5OKZ - chains g and h of the 10 polymer chains in the assembly; structure by X-ray diffraction, 3.20 A resolution.

# Chain g
Molecule: Exosome complex component RRP43
Organism: Saccharomyces cerevisiae (strain ATCC 204508 / S288c)
Reference sequence: P25359 (RRP43_YEAST); numbering as in UniProt (aligned over 1-394)
Chain sequence (394 residues; each row starts with the number of its first residue):
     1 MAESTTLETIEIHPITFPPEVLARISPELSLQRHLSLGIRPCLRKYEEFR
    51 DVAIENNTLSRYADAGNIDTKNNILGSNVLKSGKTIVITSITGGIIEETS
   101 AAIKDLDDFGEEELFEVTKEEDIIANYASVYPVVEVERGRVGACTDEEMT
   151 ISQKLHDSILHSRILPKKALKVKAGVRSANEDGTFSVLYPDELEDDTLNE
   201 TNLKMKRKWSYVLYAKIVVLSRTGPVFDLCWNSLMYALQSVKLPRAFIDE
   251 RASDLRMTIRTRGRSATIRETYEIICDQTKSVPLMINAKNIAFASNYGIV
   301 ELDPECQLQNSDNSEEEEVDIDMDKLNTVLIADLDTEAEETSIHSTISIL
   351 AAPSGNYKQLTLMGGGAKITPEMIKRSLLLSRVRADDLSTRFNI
Disordered / not traced: 1-13, 102-120, 192-205, 251-254, 265-271, 307-325, 394
Construct notes: conflict Met363 (Val in P25359)
Residues lining bound ligands: Mg2+ (MG): Arg140, Gly142, Ala143, Glu148

# Chain h
Molecule: Exosome complex component RRP46
Organism: Saccharomyces cerevisiae (strain ATCC 204508 / S288c)
Reference sequence: P53256 (RRP46_YEAST); numbering as in UniProt (aligned over 1-223)
Chain sequence (226 residues; each row starts with the number of its first residue; numbers below 1 keep their minus sign (Ala-2 is residue -2)):
    -2 AASMSVQAEIGILDHVDGSSEFVSQDTKVICSVTGPIEPKARQELPTQLA
    48 LEIIVRPAKGVATTREKVLEDKLRAVLTPLITRHCYPRQLCQITCQILES
    98 GEDEAEFSLRELSCCINAAFLALVDAGIALNSMCASIPIAIIKDTSDIIV
   148 DPTAEQLKISLSVHTLALEFVNGGKVVKNVLLLDSNGDFNEDQLFSLLEL
   198 GEQKCQELVTNIRRIIQDNISPRLVV
Disordered / not traced: -2 to 0
Construct notes: expression tag (-2 to 0)

# How chain g and chain h interact
Pairs across the interface (61; chain g residue first):
  Glu121(g) - Lys140(h)  salt bridge
  Asp122(g) - Lys140(h)
  Ile123(g) - Lys140(h)
  Ile123(g) - Lys155(h)
  Ile124(g) - Glu103(h)
  Ile124(g) - Phe104(h)  hydrophobic
  Asp146(g) - Lys64(h)  salt bridge
  Met149(g) - Thr61(h)
  Met149(g) - Lys64(h)
  Thr150(g) - Lys64(h)
  Thr150(g) - Val65(h)
  Gln153(g) - Thr61(h)  hydrogen bond
  Gln153(g) - Arg62(h)
  Gln153(g) - Val65(h)
  Lys154(g) - Asp68(h)  salt bridge
  His161(g) - Glu103(h)  hydrogen bond (side chain-backbone)
  His161(g) - Asn183(h)
  His161(g) - Gly184(h)
  Arg163(g) - Ser157(h)  hydrogen bond (side chain-backbone)
  Arg163(g) - Leu158(h)
  Asn356(g) - Asp185(h)  hydrogen bond
  Asn356(g) - Phe186(h)
  Asn356(g) - Asn187(h)
  Tyr357(g) - Gly184(h)
  Tyr357(g) - Asp185(h)
  Tyr357(g) - Phe186(h)  hydrogen bond (backbone-backbone)
  Lys358(g) - Asn183(h)
  Lys358(g) - Gly184(h)  hydrogen bond (backbone-backbone)
  Lys358(g) - Asp185(h)  salt bridge
  Gln359(g) - Asp181(h)
  Gln359(g) - Ser182(h)  hydrogen bond (side chain-backbone)
  Gln359(g) - Asn183(h)
  Leu360(g) - Leu180(h)
  Leu360(g) - Asp181(h)
  Leu360(g) - Ser182(h)  hydrogen bond (backbone-backbone)
  Leu360(g) - Phe186(h)  hydrophobic
  Leu360(g) - Leu191(h)  hydrophobic
  Thr361(g) - Leu180(h)
  Leu362(g) - Leu178(h)
  Leu362(g) - Leu179(h)
  Leu362(g) - Leu180(h)  hydrogen bond (backbone-backbone)
  Met363(g) - Ala72(h)  hydrophobic
  Met363(g) - Leu178(h)
  Met363(g) - Leu179(h)  hydrophobic
  Gly364(g) - Asn176(h)  hydrogen bond (backbone-side chain)
  Gly364(g) - Val177(h)  hydrogen bond (backbone-backbone)
  Gly364(g) - Leu178(h)  hydrogen bond (backbone-backbone)
  Gly366(g) - Asn176(h)
  Ala367(g) - Asn176(h)  hydrogen bond (backbone-side chain)
  Lys368(g) - Val174(h)
  Lys368(g) - Lys175(h)
  Lys368(g) - Asn176(h)
  Ile369(g) - Asn176(h)  hydrogen bond (backbone-side chain)
  Ile369(g) - Val177(h)  hydrophobic
  Pro371(g) - Phe192(h)  hydrophobic
  Ile374(g) - Leu191(h)  hydrophobic
  Ile374(g) - Phe192(h)  hydrophobic
  Lys375(g) - Phe192(h)
  Leu378(g) - Glu188(h)
  Leu378(g) - Leu191(h)  hydrophobic
  Arg382(g) - Glu188(h)  salt bridge
Also at the interface, not in a pair above, chain g (32 interface residues in all): Ser158, Leu160, Gly365
Also at the interface, not in a pair above, chain h (33 interface residues in all): Pro76, Ile156, Val160, Leu195

# Overview
32 residues of chain g face 33 of chain h across their interface; the contacts include 14 hydrogen bonds and 5
salt bridges. Among the polar pairs are Glu121(g)-Lys140(h), Asp146(g)-Lys64(h) and Lys154(g)-Asp68(h).
Ligands of chain g: Mg2+.
Chain g is Exosome complex component RRP43 and chain h is Exosome complex component RRP46, both from
Saccharomyces cerevisiae (strain ATCC 204508 / S288c); the structure, Crystal Strucrure of the Mpp6 Exosome
complex, was determined by X-ray diffraction.
